4YG7 - chains T and G of the 8 polymer chains in the assembly; structure by X-ray diffraction, 3.77 A resolution.

[Chain T]
Molecule: 50-nt DNA strand
Sequence (50 nucleotides; each row starts with the number of its first residue):
   670 GCTTATCCCCTTAAGGGGATATATATATATATATCCCCTTAAGGGGATAG

[Chain G]
Name: Antitoxin HipB
Source organism: Escherichia coli (strain K12)
UniProt: P23873 (HIPB_ECOLI); numbering as in UniProt (aligned over 4-74)
Chain sequence (71 residues; numbered 4 to 74; the number before each row is that of its first residue):
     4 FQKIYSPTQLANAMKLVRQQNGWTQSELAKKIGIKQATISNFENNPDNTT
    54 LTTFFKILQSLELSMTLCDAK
Curated features (UniProtKB/Swiss-Prot):
  - DNA-binding region: Arg-21 to Asn-47 (H-T-H motif)

[How chain T and chain G interact]
Residue-residue contacts (9):
  DT672(T) / Thr-27(G)  phosphate contact
  DT673(T) / Arg-21(G)  salt bridge to the phosphate
  DT673(T) / Thr-27(G)  phosphate contact
  DT673(T) / Gln-28(G)  hydrogen bond to the phosphate
  DT673(T) / Gln-39(G)  base contact
  DA674(T) / Gln-28(G)  hydrogen bond to the phosphate
  DA674(T) / Gln-39(G)  base contact
  DA674(T) / Ser-43(G)  hydrogen bond to the phosphate
  DA674(T) / Asn-47(G)  hydrogen bond to the phosphate
Other interface residues (no listed pair), chain T (4 interface residues in all): DT675
Other interface residues (no listed pair), chain G (8 interface residues in all): Lys-18, Ser-29

[Summary]
Chain T and chain G form an interface of 4 and 8 residues respectively; the contacts include 4 hydrogen bonds
and 1 salt bridge. Polar contacts include DT673(T)/Gln-28(G), DA674(T)/Gln-28(G) and DA674(T)/Ser-43(G). From
UniProt: 2 mutagenesis sites on chain G.
Here chain T is a 50-nt DNA strand and chain G is Antitoxin HipB (Escherichia coli (strain K12)). Entry 4YG7
(Structure of FL autorepression promoter complex) was determined by X-ray diffraction (same publication as
5K98, 4YG1 and 4YG4).
